PDB entry 4HRD | X-ray diffraction, 2.80 A resolution | chains E and F of the 28 polymer chains in the assembly

# Chain E
Name: Proteasome component PRE5
From: Saccharomyces cerevisiae
Notes: EC 3.4.25.1
UniProt: P40302 (PSA1_YEAST); residues 1-233 here correspond to UniProt positions 2-234 (UniProt number = residue number + 1)
Amino-acid sequence (233 residues; numbered 1 to 233; the number before each row is that of its first residue):
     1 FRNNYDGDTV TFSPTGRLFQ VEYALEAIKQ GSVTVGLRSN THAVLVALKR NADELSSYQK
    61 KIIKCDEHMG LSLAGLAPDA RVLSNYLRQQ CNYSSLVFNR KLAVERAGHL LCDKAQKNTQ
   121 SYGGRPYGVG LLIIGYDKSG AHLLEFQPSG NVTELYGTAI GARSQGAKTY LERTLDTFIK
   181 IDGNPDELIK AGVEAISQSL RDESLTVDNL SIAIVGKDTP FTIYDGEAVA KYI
Swiss-Prot annotation at these positions:
  - modified residue: Ser13 (Phosphoserine)
  - cross-link: Lys190 (Glycyl lysine isopeptide (Lys-Gly) (interchain with G-Cter in ubiquitin))

# Chain F
Name: Proteasome component C1
From: Saccharomyces cerevisiae
Notes: EC 3.4.25.1
UniProt: P21242 (PSA3_YEAST); residues 1-244 here correspond to UniProt positions 5-248 (UniProt number = residue number + 4)
Amino-acid sequence (244 residues; each row starts with the number of its first residue):
     1 GTGYDLSNSV FSPDGRNFQV EYAVKAVENG TTSIGIKCND GVVFAVEKLI TSKLLVPQKN
    61 VKIQVVDRHI GCVYSGLIPD GRHLVNRGRE EAASFKKLYK TPIPIPAFAD RLGQYVQAHT
   121 LYNSVRPFGV STIFGGVDKN GAHLYMLEPS GSYWGYKGAA TGKGRQSAKA ELEKLVDHHP
   181 EGLSAREAVK QAAKIIYLAH EDNKEKDFEL EISWCSLSET NGLHKFVKGD LLQEAIDFAQ
   241 KEIN

# Interface between chain E and chain F
Pairs across the interface - 62 pairs, chain E then chain F:
  Asn4(E) - Leu6(F)
  Tyr5(E) - Asp5(F)  hydrogen bond
  Tyr5(E) - Leu6(F)  hydrophobic
  Thr9(E) - Arg126(F)
  Val10(E) - Gln19(F)
  Val10(E) - Ser124(F)
  Val10(E) - Val125(F)
  Val10(E) - Arg126(F)
  Thr11(E) - Leu6(F)
  Thr11(E) - Gln19(F)
  Phe12(E) - Gln19(F)  hydrogen bond (backbone-side chain)
  Phe12(E) - Tyr22(F)
  Phe12(E) - Ala23(F)  hydrophobic
  Phe12(E) - Arg126(F)
  Phe12(E) - Pro127(F)
  Ser13(E) - Tyr22(F)
  Pro14(E) - Tyr22(F)  hydrophobic
  Pro14(E) - Lys25(F)
  Thr15(E) - Lys25(F)
  Gly16(E) - Tyr22(F)
  Gly16(E) - Ala26(F)
  Leu18(E) - Arg126(F)
  Glu105(E) - Lys59(F)
  His109(E) - Arg82(F)
  Cys112(E) - Arg82(F)
  Asp113(E) - Arg82(F)  salt bridge
  Asp113(E) - Asn86(F)
  Gln116(E) - Pro79(F)
  Gln116(E) - Asp80(F)
  Gln116(E) - His83(F)  hydrogen bond
  Gln116(E) - Arg126(F)
  Thr119(E) - Arg126(F)  hydrogen bond (backbone-side chain)
  Gln120(E) - His83(F)
  Gln120(E) - His119(F)
  Gln120(E) - Val125(F)
  Gln120(E) - Arg126(F)  hydrogen bond (backbone-backbone)
  Gln120(E) - Phe128(F)
  Tyr122(E) - Ser124(F)  hydrogen bond (backbone-backbone)
  His142(E) - Lys59(F)
  Ser149(E) - Pro79(F)
  Gly150(E) - Pro79(F)
  Asn151(E) - Ile78(F)
  Asn151(E) - Pro79(F)
  Thr153(E) - Leu55(F)
  Thr153(E) - Asn60(F)
  Glu154(E) - Leu55(F)
  Glu154(E) - Val56(F)  hydrogen bond (backbone-backbone)
  Glu154(E) - Lys59(F)
  Glu154(E) - Asn60(F)  hydrogen bond (backbone-side chain)
  Leu155(E) - Leu54(F)
  Leu155(E) - Leu55(F)
  Leu155(E) - Val56(F)
  Tyr156(E) - Leu54(F)  hydrogen bond (backbone-backbone)
  Tyr156(E) - Val56(F)
  Tyr156(E) - Pro57(F)
  Gly157(E) - Leu54(F)
  Lys168(E) - Leu54(F)
  Leu171(E) - Leu54(F)
  Glu172(E) - Ser52(F)  hydrogen bond
  Glu172(E) - Lys53(F)
  Leu175(E) - Lys53(F)
  Leu175(E) - Leu54(F)  hydrophobic
Other interface residues (no listed pair), chain E (35 interface residues in all): Arg38, Ser121, Val152
Other interface residues (no listed pair), chain F (30 interface residues in all): Leu77, Asn123, Gly129

# Summary
35 residues of chain E and 30 residues of chain F are in contact, with 10 hydrogen bonds and 1 salt bridge.
Polar pairs include Asp113(E)-Arg82(F), Tyr5(E)-Asp5(F) and Phe12(E)-Gln19(F).
Chain E is Proteasome component PRE5 and chain F is Proteasome component C1, both from Saccharomyces
cerevisiae; the structure, Crystal structure of yeast 20S proteasome in complex with the natural product
carmaphycin A, was determined by X-ray diffraction, deposited together with 4LTC, 4HNP and 4HRC.
